Entry 1LI1 (X-ray diffraction, 1.90 A resolution); this record covers chains B and D of the 6 polymer chains in the assembly.

[Chain B (and D)]
Protein: Collagen alpha 1(IV)
Source organism: Homo sapiens
Notes: fragment: noncollagenous domain 1; chain D of this document is another copy of the same molecule, construct and numbering; everything in this record applies to it too
UniProt: P02462 (CO4A1_HUMAN); residues 1-229 here correspond to UniProt positions 1441-1669 (UniProt number = residue number + 1440)
Amino-acid sequence (229 residues; each row starts with the number of its first residue):
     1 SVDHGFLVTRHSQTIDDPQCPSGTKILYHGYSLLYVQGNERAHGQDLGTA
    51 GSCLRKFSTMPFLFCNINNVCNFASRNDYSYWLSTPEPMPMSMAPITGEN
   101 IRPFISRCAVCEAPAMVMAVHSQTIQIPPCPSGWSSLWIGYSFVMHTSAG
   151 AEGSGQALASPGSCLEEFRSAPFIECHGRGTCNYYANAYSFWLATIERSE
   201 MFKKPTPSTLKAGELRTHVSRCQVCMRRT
Not modelled in the structure: 1-2 (chain D: 1)
Swiss-Prot annotation at these positions:
  - cross-link: M93 (S-Lysyl-methionine sulfilimine (Met-Lys) (interchain with K-1651)), K211 (S-Lysyl-methionine sulfilimine (Lys-Met) (interchain with M-1533))
Disulfide bonds: C20-C111, C53-C108, C65-C71, C130-C225, C164-C222, C176-C182
From the paper describing this entry:
  - self-association interface (contacts with another copy of this molecule); pairs are residue here / residue on that copy: Q37-E40, N39-N187 (hydrogen bond), E175-R76 (hydrogen bond), N187-R76 (hydrogen bond)

[Chain B / chain D interface]
Pairs across the interface - 22 pairs, chain B then chain D:
  M91(B) with K211(D)
  S92(B) with T209(D); K211(D)
  M93(B) with T209(D); K211(D)
  A94(B) with T209(D)
  G150(B) with A151(D)
  A151(B) with G150(D); A151(D)
  R179(B) with P207(D)
  A186(B) with A186(D); Y189(D)
  N187(B) with N187(D); Y189(D), hydrogen bond
  Y189(B) with A186(D); N187(D), hydrogen bond (side chain-backbone)
  T209(B) with S92(D); M93(D); A94(D)
  K211(B) with M91(D); S92(D), hydrogen bond (side chain-backbone); M93(D), hydrogen bond
Other interface residues (no listed pair), chain B (14 interface residues in all): P95, Y185
Other interface residues (no listed pair), chain D (14 interface residues in all): P95, Y185

[Summary]
The chain B/chain D interface involves 14 residues from each chain; the contacts include 4 hydrogen bonds.
Polar contacts include N187(B)-Y189(D), K211(B)-S92(D) and K211(B)-M93(D). The paper reports a
self-association interface involving Q37(B), N39(B) and E175(B) among others.
Chain B and chain D are both Collagen alpha 1(IV) (Homo sapiens); the structure, The 1.9-A crystal structure
of the noncollagenous (NC1) domain of human placenta collagen IV shows stabilization ..., was determined by
X-ray diffraction.
